Entry 8HRY (electron microscopy, 3.11 A resolution); this record covers chains B and H of the 4 polymer chains in the assembly.

== Chain B ==
Molecule: Large S protein (Fragment)
From: Hepatitis B virus
Reference sequence: W5UNL7 (W5UNL7_HBV); numbering as in UniProt (aligned over 2-48)
Chain sequence (55 residues; each row starts with the number of its first residue):
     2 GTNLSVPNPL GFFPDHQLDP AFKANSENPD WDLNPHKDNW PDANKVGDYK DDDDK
Disordered / not traced: 49-56
Sequence notes: expression tag (49-56)

== Chain H ==
Molecule: Fab heavy chain from antibody IgG clone number YN9016
From: Ondatra zibethicus
Notes: antibody fragment or engineered binder
Chain sequence (236 residues; each row starts with the number of its first residue):
     1 EVQLQESGAE LVRPGTSVKM SCKAAGYTFT NYWIGWVKQR PGHGLEWIGD IYPGGGYTNY
    61 NEKFKGKATL TADTSSSTAY MQLSSLTSED SALYYCARMK INNQAWFAYW GQGTLVTVSA
   121 AKTTPPSVYP LAPGSAAQTN SMVTLGCLVK GYFPEPVTVT WNSGSLSSGV HTFPAVLQSD
   181 LYTLSSSVTV PSSTWPSETV TCNVAHPASS TKVDKKIVPR DCGCKPCICT VPEVSS
Disordered / not traced: 221-236
Cystine bridges: C22-C96, C147-C202

== Interface between chain B and chain H ==
Pairs across the interface (15):
  G2(B) - Y57(H)
  D33(B) - N103(H)
  L34(B) - W33(H)  hydrogen bond (backbone-side chain)
  L34(B) - Y52(H)
  L34(B) - N102(H)
  N35(B) - N102(H)
  N35(B) - N103(H)
  P36(B) - W33(H)
  P36(B) - M99(H)  hydrophobic
  P36(B) - N102(H)
  P36(B) - N103(H)
  H37(B) - W33(H)
  H37(B) - D50(H)
  H37(B) - N59(H)  hydrogen bond
  K38(B) - N103(H)  hydrogen bond
Interface residues without a listed pair, chain H (10 interface residues in all): W47, Q104

== In short ==
7 residues of chain B face 10 of chain H across their interface; the contacts include 3 hydrogen bonds. Polar
contacts include L34(B)-W33(H), H37(B)-N59(H) and K38(B)-N103(H).
Here chain B is Large S protein (Fragment) (Hepatitis B virus) and chain H is Fab heavy chain from antibody
IgG clone number YN9016 (Ondatra zibethicus). Entry 8HRY (Cryo-EM structure of human NTCP-myr-preS1-YN9016Fab
complex) was determined by electron microscopy, deposited together with 8HRX.
